Entry 1ZBB (X-ray diffraction, 9.00 A resolution (very low resolution: no residue pairs are listed; an interface is given only as per-side residue counts)); this record covers chains J and A of the 18 polymer chains in the assembly.

Chain J:
Molecule: DNA strand 2 (arbitrary model sequence)
Sequence (347 nucleotides; row label = number of the first residue in the row):
     1 TGCACTTACA TGCGCATGTA AGTCTGGAGA ATCACCTGCA GATACTACCA AAAGTGTATT
    61 TGGAAACTGC TCCATCAAAA GGCATGTTCA GCTGGAATCC AGCTGAACAT GCCTTTTGAT
   121 GGAGCAGTTT CCAAATACAC TTTTGGTAGT ATCTGCAGGT TACATCCTGT GCATGTAAGT
   181 ACTGGCCGCC CTGGAGAATC ACCTGCAGAT ACTACCAAAA GTGTATTTGG AAACTGCTCC
   241 ATCAAAAGGC ATGTTCAGCT GGAATCCAGC TGAACATGCC TTTTGATGGA GCAGTTTCCA
   301 AATACACTTT TGGTAGTATC TGCAGGTTAC ATCCTGTGCA TGTAAGT

Chain A:
Name: Histone H3
Source organism: Xenopus laevis
Reference sequence: P84233 (H31_XENLA); numbering as in UniProt (aligned over 1-135)
Amino-acid sequence (135 residues; row label = number of the first residue in the row):
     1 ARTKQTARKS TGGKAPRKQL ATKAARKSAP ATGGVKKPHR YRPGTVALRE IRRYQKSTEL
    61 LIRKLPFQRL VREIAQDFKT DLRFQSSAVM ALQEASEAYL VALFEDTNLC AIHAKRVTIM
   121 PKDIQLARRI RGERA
Not modelled in the structure: 1-38
Construct notes: conflict Ala102 (Gly in P84233)
Curated features (UniProtKB/Swiss-Prot):
  - modified residue: Lys37 (N6,N6,N6-trimethyllysine), Ser87 (Phosphoserine)

Chain J / chain A interface:
At this resolution (9 A) residue pairs are not listed: 10 residues of chain J and 16 of chain A lie at the interface.

Summary:
The interface between chain J and chain A involves 10 residues on one side and 16 on the other.
Here chain J is DNA strand 2 (arbitrary model sequence) and chain A is Histone H3 (Xenopus laevis). Entry 1ZBB
(Structure of the 4_601_167 Tetranucleosome) was determined by X-ray diffraction.
